PDB entry 5HMG | X-ray diffraction, 3.20 A resolution | chains A and B of the 6 polymer chains in the assembly

[Chain A]
Protein: Hemagglutinin HA1 chain
Organism: Influenza A virus (A/Aichi/2/1968(H3N2))
UniProt: P03437 (HEMA_I68A0); residues 1-328 here correspond to UniProt positions 17-344 (UniProt number = residue number + 16)
Amino-acid sequence (328 residues; row label = number of the first residue in the row):
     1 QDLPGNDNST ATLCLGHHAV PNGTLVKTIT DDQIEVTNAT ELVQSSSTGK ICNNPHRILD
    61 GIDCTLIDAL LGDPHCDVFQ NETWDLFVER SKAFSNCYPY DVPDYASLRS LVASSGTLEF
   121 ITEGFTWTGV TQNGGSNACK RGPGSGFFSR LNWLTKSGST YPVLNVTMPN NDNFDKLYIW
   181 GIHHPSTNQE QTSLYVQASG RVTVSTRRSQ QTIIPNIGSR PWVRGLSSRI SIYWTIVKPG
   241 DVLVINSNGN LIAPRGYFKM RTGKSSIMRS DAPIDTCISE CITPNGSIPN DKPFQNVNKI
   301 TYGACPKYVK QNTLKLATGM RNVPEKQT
Disulfides: Cys52-Cys277, Cys64-Cys76, Cys97-Cys139, Cys281-Cys305
Glycans and other covalent adducts: N-acetylglucosamine (NAG) linked to Asn38, Asn81, Asn285; glycan linked to Asn165
Ligand contacts: N-acetyl-alpha-neuraminic acid (SIA): Tyr98, Gly135, Ser136, Asn137, Ala138, Trp153, Thr155, His183, Glu190, Leu194, Leu226, Ser228

[Chain B]
Protein: Hemagglutinin HA2 chain
Organism: Influenza A virus (A/Aichi/2/1968(H3N2))
UniProt: P03437 (HEMA_I68A0); residues 1-175 here correspond to UniProt positions 346-520 (UniProt number = residue number + 345)
Amino-acid sequence (175 residues; numbered 1 to 175; the number before each row is that of its first residue):
     1 GLFGAIAGFI ENGWEGMIDG WYGFRHQNSE GTGQAADLKS TQAAIDQING KLNRVIEKTN
    61 EKFHQIEKEF SEVEGRIQDL EKYVEDTKID LWSYNAELLV ALENQHTIDL TGSEMNKLFE
   121 KTRRQLRENA EEMGNGCFKI YHKCDNACIE SIRNGTYDHD VYRDEALNNR FQIKG
Disulfides: Cys144-Cys148
Glycans and other covalent adducts: N-acetylglucosamine (NAG) linked to Asn154
Differences from the reference sequence: conflict Gly112 (Asp457 in P03437)

[How chain A and chain B interact]
Cross-chain cystine bridges: Cys14(A)-Cys137(B)
Residue-residue contacts - 144 pairs, chain A then chain B:
  Gln1(A) with Asp164(B), hydrogen bond (backbone-side chain)
  Asp7(A) with Lys143(B)
  Ser9(A) with His142(B); Lys143(B), hydrogen bond (backbone-backbone)
  Thr10(A) with Lys139(B); Ile140(B); Tyr141(B); His142(B)
  Ala11(A) with Lys139(B); Ile140(B), hydrogen bond (backbone-backbone); Cys144(B), hydrophobic
  Thr12(A) with His26(B); Gln27(B), hydrogen bond (backbone-backbone); Phe138(B)
  Leu13(A) with Phe24(B), hydrophobic; Arg25(B); Thr122(B); Cys137(B); Phe138(B), hydrogen bond (backbone-backbone); Ile152(B), hydrophobic
  Cys14(A) with Trp14(B); Gly23(B); Phe24(B); Arg25(B), hydrogen bond (backbone-backbone); Gly136(B); Cys137(B), disulfide
  Leu15(A) with Ile10(B); Trp14(B); Gly23(B); Phe24(B), hydrophobic; Met115(B), hydrophobic; Leu118(B), hydrophobic; Phe119(B), hydrophobic; Thr122(B); Gly136(B), hydrogen bond (backbone-backbone); Phe138(B), hydrophobic
  Gly16(A) with Trp14(B); Tyr22(B); Gly23(B), hydrogen bond (backbone-backbone); Met115(B)
  His17(A) with Ile6(B); Ile10(B); Asn12(B); Gly13(B); Trp14(B), hydrogen bond (backbone-backbone); Trp21(B); Tyr22(B); Met115(B)
  His18(A) with Trp14(B); Met17(B); Gly20(B); Trp21(B), hydrogen bond (backbone-backbone)
  Ala19(A) with Gly13(B); Trp14(B), hydrogen bond (backbone-backbone); Glu15(B)
  Pro21(A) with Glu15(B)
  Val26(A) with Asn104(B)
  Lys27(A) with Glu97(B), salt bridge; Asn104(B), hydrogen bond (backbone-side chain)
  Thr28(A) with Ala101(B); Asn104(B); Gln105(B); Ile108(B)
  Ile29(A) with Ala101(B); Leu102(B), hydrophobic; Gln105(B), hydrogen bond (backbone-side chain)
  Thr30(A) with Gln105(B), hydrogen bond
  Ile34(A) with Ile108(B), hydrophobic
  Thr40(A) with Leu52(B)
  Leu42(A) with Ile56(B), hydrophobic; Val100(B), hydrophobic
  Arg109(A) with Glu67(B), salt bridge
  Ser110(A) with His64(B), hydrogen bond
  Ser114(A) with His64(B), hydrogen bond
  Lys264(A) with Phe63(B)
  Ser265(A) with His64(B)
  Ser266(A) with His64(B), hydrogen bond
  Arg269(A) with Glu67(B), salt bridge; Glu69(B), hydrogen bond (side chain-backbone)
  Asn290(A) with Thr59(B)
  Asp291(A) with Ile56(B)
  Pro293(A) with Val55(B); Ile56(B)
  Phe294(A) with Ala96(B), hydrophobic
  Lys299(A) with Lys68(B), hydrogen bond (backbone-side chain); Glu69(B), salt bridge; Glu85(B)
  Ile300(A) with Lys68(B); Glu69(B)
  Thr301(A) with Gln65(B), hydrogen bond (backbone-side chain)
  Tyr302(A) with Lys62(B); Phe63(B)
  Gly303(A) with Glu61(B); Lys62(B), hydrogen bond (backbone-backbone); Phe63(B)
  Ala304(A) with Thr59(B); Glu61(B)
  Cys305(A) with Thr59(B); Asn60(B)
  Lys307(A) with Asn60(B), hydrogen bond; Trp92(B)
  Tyr308(A) with Ile89(B), hydrophobic
  Val309(A) with Trp92(B); Ser93(B); Ala96(B), hydrophobic
  Lys310(A) with Asp86(B), salt bridge; Ile89(B); Asp90(B), salt bridge; Ser93(B), hydrogen bond (backbone-side chain)
  Gln311(A) with Ser93(B), hydrogen bond (side chain-backbone); Glu97(B)
  Leu314(A) with Ala96(B), hydrophobic; Val100(B), hydrophobic
  Lys315(A) with Asn104(B), hydrogen bond (backbone-side chain)
  Leu316(A) with Leu52(B), hydrophobic; Val55(B), hydrophobic; Glu103(B); Asn104(B)
  Ala317(A) with Asn104(B), hydrogen bond (backbone-side chain); Thr107(B)
  Thr318(A) with Trp21(B); Ile48(B); Leu52(B)
  Gly319(A) with Ile48(B); Thr107(B)
  Met320(A) with Ile6(B), hydrophobic; Trp21(B); Tyr22(B), hydrophobic; Thr111(B)
  Arg321(A) with Ile6(B); Ala7(B); Ile108(B)
  Val323(A) with Glu11(B); Asn12(B); Gly13(B), hydrogen bond (backbone-backbone)
  Pro324(A) with Glu15(B)
  Glu325(A) with Asn12(B); Gly13(B); Trp14(B); Glu15(B), hydrogen bond (side chain-backbone); Gly16(B)
  Lys326(A) with Glu15(B), hydrogen bond (backbone-side chain)
  Gln327(A) with Glu15(B), hydrogen bond (backbone-side chain)
  Thr328(A) with Glu15(B)
Also at the interface, not in a pair above, chain A (63 interface residues in all): Val36, His56, Asn298, Pro306
Also at the interface, not in a pair above, chain B (70 interface residues in all): Lys58, Leu99, Met133, Ile149, Glu165, Asn169

[Overview]
The interface between chain A and chain B involves 63 residues on one side and 70 on the other, with 1
disulfide bond, 30 hydrogen bonds and 6 salt bridges. Among the polar pairs are Lys27(A)-Glu97(B),
Arg109(A)-Glu67(B) and Arg269(A)-Glu67(B). Bound to chain A: N-acetyl-alpha-neuraminic acid.
Here chain A is Hemagglutinin HA1 chain and chain B is Hemagglutinin HA2 chain, both from Influenza A virus
(A/Aichi/2/1968(H3N2)). Entry 5HMG (Refinement of the influenza virus hemagglutinin by simulated annealing)
was determined by X-ray diffraction (same publication as 2HMG, 3HMG and 4HMG).
